PDB entry 8B0A | electron microscopy, 3.00 A resolution | chains G and I of the 11 polymer chains in the assembly

Chain G:
Name: Histone H2A type 1
Organism: Xenopus laevis
UniProtKB: P06897 (H2A1_XENLA); residues 0-129 here correspond to UniProt positions 1-130 (UniProt number = residue number + 1)
Sequence (130 residues; row label = number of the first residue in the row; numbering starts at 0):
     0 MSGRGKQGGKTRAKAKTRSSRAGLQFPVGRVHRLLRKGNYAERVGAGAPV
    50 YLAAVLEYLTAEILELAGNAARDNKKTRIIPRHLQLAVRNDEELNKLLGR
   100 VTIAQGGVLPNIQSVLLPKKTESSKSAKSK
Not modelled in the structure: 0-13, 119-129
Differences from the reference sequence: conflict Arg99 (Gly100 in P06897), Ser123 (Ala124 in P06897)
Swiss-Prot annotation at these positions:
  - modified residue: Ser1 (N-acetylserine), Lys5 (N6-(2-hydroxyisobutyryl)lysine), Lys9 (N6-(2-hydroxyisobutyryl)lysine), Lys36 (N6-(2-hydroxyisobutyryl)lysine), Lys74 (N6-(2-hydroxyisobutyryl)lysine), Lys75 (N6-(2-hydroxyisobutyryl)lysine), Lys95 (N6-(2-hydroxyisobutyryl)lysine), Gln104 (N5-methylglutamine), Lys118 (N6-(2-hydroxyisobutyryl)lysine)
  - cross-link (Glycyl lysine isopeptide (Lys-Gly)): Lys13 (interchain with G-Cter in ubiquitin), Lys15 (interchain with G-Cter in ubiquitin), Lys119 (interchain with G-Cter in ubiquitin)

Chain I:
Molecule: DNA (149-MER) Widom 601 sequence
Sequence (160 nucleotides; numbered -83 to 76; the number before each row is that of its first residue; numbers below 1 keep their minus sign (DT-83 is residue -83)):
   -83 TCTAGGTGACCATCAGAATCCCGGTGCCGAGGCCGCTCAATTGGTCGTAG
   -33 ACAGCTCTAGCACCGCTTAAACGCACGTACGCGCTGTCCCCCGCGTTTTA
    17 ACCGCCAAGGGGATTACTCCCTAGTCTCCAGGCACGTGTCAGATATATAC
    67 ATCGATAGGC
Not modelled in the structure: -83 to -73

How chain G and chain I interact:
Contacting residue pairs (15; chain G residue first):
  Arg29(G) - DG48(I)  hydrogen bond to the phosphate
  Arg29(G) - DC49(I)  salt bridge to the phosphate
  Arg35(G) - DA39(I)  salt bridge to the phosphate
  Arg42(G) - DT38(I)  hydrogen bond to the sugar
  Arg42(G) - DA39(I)  phosphate contact
  Val43(G) - DT38(I)  phosphate contact
  Val43(G) - DA39(I)  hydrogen bond to the phosphate
  Gly44(G) - DT38(I)  phosphate contact
  Ala45(G) - DT38(I)  hydrogen bond to the phosphate
  Lys75(G) - DG58(I)  phosphate contact
  Lys75(G) - DA59(I)  salt bridge to the phosphate
  Thr76(G) - DA57(I)  hydrogen bond to the phosphate
  Thr76(G) - DG58(I)  hydrogen bond to the phosphate
  Arg77(G) - DA57(I)  sugar contact
  Arg77(G) - DG58(I)  hydrogen bond to the phosphate
Also at the interface, not in a pair above, chain G (11 interface residues in all): Thr16, Glu41
Also at the interface, not in a pair above, chain I (8 interface residues in all): DG47

In short:
Chain G and chain I form an interface of 11 and 8 residues respectively; the contacts include 7 hydrogen bonds
and 3 salt bridges. Polar contacts include Arg42(G)-DT38(I), Arg29(G)-DG48(I) and Val43(G)-DA39(I).
Here chain G is Histone H2A type 1 (Xenopus laevis) and chain I is DNA (149-MER) Widom 601 sequence. Entry
8B0A (Cryo-EM structure of ALC1 bound to an asymmetric, site-specifically PARylated nucleosome) was determined
by electron microscopy.
